PDB entry 7LSY | electron microscopy, 8.40 A resolution (very low resolution: no residue pairs are listed; an interface is given only as per-side residue counts) | chains O and Y of the 17 polymer chains in the assembly

Chain O:
Name: DNA repair protein XRCC4
Organism: Homo sapiens
Reference sequence: Q13426 (XRCC4_HUMAN); residues 1-336 here = UniProt positions 1-336
Chain sequence (336 residues; row label = number of the first residue in the row):
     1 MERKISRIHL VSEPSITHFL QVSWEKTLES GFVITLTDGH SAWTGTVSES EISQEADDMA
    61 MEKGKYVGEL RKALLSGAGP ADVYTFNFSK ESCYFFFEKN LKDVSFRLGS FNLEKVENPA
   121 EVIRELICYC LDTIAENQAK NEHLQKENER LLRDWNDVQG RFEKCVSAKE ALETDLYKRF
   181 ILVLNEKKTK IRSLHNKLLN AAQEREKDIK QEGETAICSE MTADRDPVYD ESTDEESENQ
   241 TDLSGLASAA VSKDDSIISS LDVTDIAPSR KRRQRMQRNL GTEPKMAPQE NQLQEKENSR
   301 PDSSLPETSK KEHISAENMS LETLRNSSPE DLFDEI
Unresolved in the structure: 77-82, 202-336
Curated features (UniProtKB/Swiss-Prot):
  - region: F180 to G213 (Interaction with LIG4)
  - motif: R270 to R275 (Nuclear localization signal)
  - site: D265, I266 (Cleavage)
  - modified residue: S53 (Phosphoserine), S193 (Phosphoserine), Y229 (Phosphotyrosine), S232 (Phosphoserine), T233 (Phosphothreonine), S237 (Phosphoserine), S256 (Phosphoserine), S260 (Phosphoserine), S303 (Phosphoserine), S304 (Phosphoserine), S315 (Phosphoserine), S320 (Phosphoserine), T323 (Phosphothreonine), S327 (Phosphoserine), S328 (Phosphoserine)
  - cross-link (Glycyl lysine isopeptide (Lys-Gly)): K210 (interchain with G-Cter in SUMO), K296 (interchain with G-Cter in ubiquitin)

Chain Y:
Name: DNA ligase 4
Organism: Homo sapiens
Notes: EC 6.5.1.1
Reference sequence: P49917 (DNLI4_HUMAN); numbering as in UniProt (aligned over 1-911)
Chain sequence (911 residues; numbered 1 to 911; the number before each row is that of its first residue):
     1 MAASQTSQTV ASHVPFADLC STLERIQKSK GRAEKIRHFR EFLDSWRKFH DALHKNHKDV
    61 TDSFYPAMRL ILPQLERERM AYGIKETMLA KLYIELLNLP RDGKDALKLL NYRTPTGTHG
   121 DAGDFAMIAY FVLKPRCLQK GSLTIQQVND LLDSIASNNS AKRKDLIKKS LLQLITQSSA
   181 LEQKWLIRMI IKDLKLGVSQ QTIFSVFHND AAELHNVTTD LEKVCRQLHD PSVGLSDISI
   241 TLFSAFKPML AAIADIEHIE KDMKHQSFYI ETKLDGERMQ MHKDGDVYKY FSRNGYNYTD
   301 QFGASPTEGS LTPFIHNAFK ADIQICILDG EMMAYNPNTQ TFMQKGTKFD IKRMVEDSDL
   361 QTCYCVFDVL MVNNKKLGHE TLRKRYEILS SIFTPIPGRI EIVQKTQAHT KNEVIDALNE
   421 AIDKREEGIM VKQPLSIYKP DKRGEGWLKI KPEYVSGLMD ELDILIVGGY WGKGSRGGMM
   481 SHFLCAVAEK PPPGEKPSVF HTLSRVGSGC TMKELYDLGL KLAKYWKPFH RKAPPSSILC
   541 GTEKPEVYIE PCNSVIVQIK AAEIVPSDMY KTGCTLRFPR IEKIRDDKEW HECMTLDDLE
   601 QLRGKASGKL ASKHLYIGGD DEPQEKKRKA APKMKKVIGI IEHLKAPNLT NVNKISNIFE
   661 DVEFCVMSGT DSQPKPDLEN RIAEFGGYIV QNPGPDTYCV IAGSENIRVK NIILSNKHDV
   721 VKPAWLLECF KTKSFVPWQP RFMIHMCPST KEHFAREYDC YGDSYFIDTD LNQLKEVFSG
   781 IKNSNEQTPE EMASLIADLE YRYSWDCSPL SMFRRHTVYL DSYAVINDLS TKNEGTRLAI
   841 KALELRFHGA KVVSCLAEGV SHVIIGEDHS RVADFKAFRR TFKRKFKILK ESWVTDSIDK
   901 CELQEENQYL I
Unresolved in the structure: 1-6, 57-58, 117-119, 355-358, 617-655, 671-672
Curated features (UniProtKB/Swiss-Prot):
  - region: L610 to D620 (Required for catalytic activity)
  - active site: K273 (N6-AMP-lysine intermediate)
  - binding site (ATP): E271, T272, K273, L274, R278, E331, K345, F367, E427, K432, K449, K451
  - binding site (Mg(2+)): E331, E427

How chain O and chain Y interact:
At this resolution (8 A) residue pairs are not listed: 24 residues of chain O and 23 of chain Y lie at the interface.

Summary:
Chain O and chain Y form an interface of 24 and 23 residues respectively. Curated annotation (UniProt) lists
active-site residue K273(Y), 12 ATP-binding residues and Mg2+-binding residues E331(Y) and E427(Y) on chain Y.
Here chain O is DNA repair protein XRCC4 and chain Y is DNA ligase 4, both from Homo sapiens. Entry 7LSY (NHEJ
Short-range synaptic complex) was determined by electron microscopy (same publication as 7LT3).
